7SS5 - chains A and C of the 4 polymer chains in the assembly; structure by electron microscopy, 2.70 A resolution.

# Chain A
Molecule: SgraIR restriction enzyme
From: Streptomyces griseus
UniProt: Q9F6L0 (Q9F6L0_STRGR); residue numbers follow UniProt; this construct covers 1-339
Amino-acid sequence (352 residues; row label = number of the first residue in the row):
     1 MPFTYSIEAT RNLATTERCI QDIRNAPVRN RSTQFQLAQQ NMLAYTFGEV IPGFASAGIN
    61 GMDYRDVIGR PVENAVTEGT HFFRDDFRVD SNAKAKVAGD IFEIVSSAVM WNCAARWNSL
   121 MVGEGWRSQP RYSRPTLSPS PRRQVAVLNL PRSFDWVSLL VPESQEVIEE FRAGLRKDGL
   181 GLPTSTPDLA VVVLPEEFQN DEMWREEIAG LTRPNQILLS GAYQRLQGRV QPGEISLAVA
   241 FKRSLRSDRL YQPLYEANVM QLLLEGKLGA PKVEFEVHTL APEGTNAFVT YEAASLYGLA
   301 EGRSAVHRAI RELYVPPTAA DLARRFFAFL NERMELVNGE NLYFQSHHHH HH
Not modelled in the structure: 1, 340-352
Differences from the reference sequence: conflict Asp63 (Asn in Q9F6L0); expression tag (340-352)
Bound ions: Ca2+ site 1: Glu103, Asp188 (shared with DC12(C) of chain C); Ca2+ site 2: Glu103, Asn149, Leu150, Asp188; Ca2+ site 3: Asp188, Phe241 (shared with DC12(C) of chain C)
What the authors report for this chain:
  - catalytic residues: Asp188, Lys242, Glu301
  - binding site for the 40-nt DNA strand (chain C): Ser244
  - conformationally variable residues (loop rearrangement, order/disorder transition): Asp22 to Gln34, Gly181 to Asp188, Gly284 to Asn286
  - binding site for the 40-nt DNA strand: Arg31, Gly284
  - specificity-determining residues: Arg31, Gly284

# Chain C
Molecule: 40-nt DNA strand
Sequence (40 nucleotides; row label = number of the first residue in the row; numbers below 1 keep their minus sign (DG-6 is residue -6)):
    -6 GATGCGTGGG TCTTCACACC GGTGTGAAGA CCCACGCATC
Not modelled in the structure: -6 to 1, 26-33
Bound ions: Ca2+ site 1: DC12 (shared with Glu103(A), Asp188(A) of chain A)

# Chain A / chain C interface
Contacting residue pairs (22):
  Arg29(A) - DT7(C)  salt bridge to the phosphate
  Arg31(A) - DA9(C)  base contact
  Ala95(A) - DC13(C)  sugar contact
  Ala95(A) - DG14(C)  sugar contact
  Lys96(A) - DC12(C)  base contact
  Gly99(A) - DC12(C)  phosphate contact
  Gly99(A) - DC13(C)  phosphate contact
  Asp100(A) - DC12(C)  sugar contact
  Arg152(A) - DC10(C)  hydrogen bond to the base
  Arg152(A) - DA11(C)  hydrogen bond to the sugar
  Arg152(A) - DC12(C)  hydrogen bond to the sugar
  Ser185(A) - DA11(C)  hydrogen bond to the phosphate
  Thr186(A) - DA11(C)  hydrogen bond to the phosphate
  Asp188(A) - DC12(C)  phosphate contact
  Lys242(A) - DC13(C)  phosphate contact
  Arg243(A) - DC13(C)  hydrogen bond to the phosphate
  Arg243(A) - DG14(C)  salt bridge to the phosphate
  Ser244(A) - DG14(C)  phosphate contact
  Arg246(A) - DG14(C)  hydrogen bond to the base
  Arg246(A) - DG15(C)  hydrogen bond to the base
  Arg249(A) - DC13(C)  sugar contact
  Arg249(A) - DG14(C)  hydrogen bond to the base
Also at the interface, not in a pair above, chain A (20 interface residues in all): Ala98, Glu103, Ser153, Phe241, Gln252
Also at the interface, not in a pair above, chain C (10 interface residues in all): DC8, DT16

# Summary
20 residues of chain A and 10 residues of chain C are in contact; the contacts include 9 hydrogen bonds and 2
salt bridges. Polar contacts include Arg152(A)-DC10(C), Arg246(A)-DG14(C) and Arg246(A)-DG15(C). From the
paper: catalytic residues Asp188(A), Lys242(A) and Glu301(A); a binding site for the 40-nt DNA strand at
Arg31(A) and Gly284(A).
Here chain A is SgraIR restriction enzyme (Streptomyces griseus) and chain C is a 40-nt DNA strand. Entry 7SS5
(Activated SgrAI endonuclease DNA-bound dimer with Ca2+ and intact primary site DNA) was determined by
electron microscopy together with 7S8D from the same study.
